PDB entry 2X6L | X-ray diffraction, 2.60 A resolution | chains B and D of the 5 polymer chains in the assembly

== Chain B (and D) ==
Molecule: C-C motif chemokine 4
Notes: chain D of this document is another copy of the same molecule, construct and numbering; everything in this record applies to it too
Reference sequence: P13236 (CCL4_HUMAN); residues 1-69 here correspond to UniProt positions 24-92 (UniProt number = residue number + 23)
Chain sequence (69 residues; row label = number of the first residue in the row):
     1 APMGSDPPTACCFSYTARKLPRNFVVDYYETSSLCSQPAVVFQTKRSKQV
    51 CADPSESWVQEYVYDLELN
Not modelled in the structure: 1-4
Disulfide bonds: Cys11-Cys35, Cys12-Cys51
What the authors report for this chain:
  - self-association interface (contacts with another copy of this molecule): Arg46

== How chain B and chain D interact ==
Contacting residue pairs - 38 pairs, chain B then chain D:
  Ser5(B) - Arg18(D)  hydrogen bond
  Asp6(B) - Ser14(D)  hydrogen bond
  Asp6(B) - Tyr15(D)
  Asp6(B) - Thr16(D)
  Asp6(B) - Arg18(D)  salt bridge
  Asp6(B) - Val50(D)
  Asp6(B) - Cys51(D)  hydrogen bond (backbone-backbone)
  Pro7(B) - Gln49(D)
  Pro7(B) - Cys51(D)  hydrogen bond (backbone-side chain)
  Pro8(B) - Cys11(D)
  Pro8(B) - Tyr29(D)
  Pro8(B) - Gln49(D)
  Pro8(B) - Cys51(D)  hydrophobic
  Thr9(B) - Thr9(D)
  Thr9(B) - Ala10(D)
  Thr9(B) - Cys11(D)  hydrogen bond (backbone-backbone)
  Thr9(B) - Phe13(D)
  Ala10(B) - Pro8(D)  hydrophobic
  Ala10(B) - Thr9(D)
  Cys11(B) - Pro8(D)
  Cys11(B) - Thr9(D)  hydrogen bond (backbone-backbone)
  Cys11(B) - Phe13(D)  hydrophobic
  Phe13(B) - Thr9(D)
  Phe13(B) - Cys11(D)  hydrophobic
  Phe13(B) - Leu34(D)
  Ser14(B) - Asp6(D)  hydrogen bond
  Tyr15(B) - Asp6(D)
  Thr16(B) - Asp6(D)
  Tyr29(B) - Pro8(D)
  Leu34(B) - Phe13(D)
  Cys35(B) - Phe13(D)  hydrophobic
  Val41(B) - Pro8(D)  hydrophobic
  Gln49(B) - Pro7(D)
  Gln49(B) - Pro8(D)
  Val50(B) - Asp6(D)
  Cys51(B) - Asp6(D)  hydrogen bond (backbone-backbone)
  Cys51(B) - Pro7(D)
  Cys51(B) - Pro8(D)
Also at the interface, not in a pair above, chain B (19 interface residues in all): Cys12
Also at the interface, not in a pair above, chain D (19 interface residues in all): Cys12, Cys35, Val41

== Overview ==
Chain B and chain D each contribute 19 residues to their interface, with 8 hydrogen bonds and 1 salt bridge.
Polar pairs include Asp6(B)-Arg18(D), Ser5(B)-Arg18(D) and Asp6(B)-Ser14(D). The paper reports a
self-association interface involving Arg46(B).
Chain B and chain D are both C-C motif chemokine 4; the structure, X-ray Structure of Macrophage Inflammatory
Protein-1 beta, was determined by X-ray diffraction, deposited together with 2X69 and 2X6G.
